Entry 3FZJ (X-ray diffraction, 7.10 A resolution (low resolution: residue-level contacts below are approximate; hydrogen-bond / salt-bridge calls are withheld)); this record covers chains A and D of the 4 polymer chains in the assembly.

# Chain A (and D)
Molecule: LysR type regulator of tsaMBCD
Organism: Comamonas testosteroni
Notes: chain D of this document is another copy of the same molecule, construct and numbering; everything in this record applies to it too
Reference sequence: P94678 (P94678_COMTE); aligned to UniProt positions 1-299 over residues 1-299 (the alignment contains insertions or deletions, so no single offset holds)
Chain sequence (305 residues; numbered 1 to 305; the number before each row is that of its first residue):
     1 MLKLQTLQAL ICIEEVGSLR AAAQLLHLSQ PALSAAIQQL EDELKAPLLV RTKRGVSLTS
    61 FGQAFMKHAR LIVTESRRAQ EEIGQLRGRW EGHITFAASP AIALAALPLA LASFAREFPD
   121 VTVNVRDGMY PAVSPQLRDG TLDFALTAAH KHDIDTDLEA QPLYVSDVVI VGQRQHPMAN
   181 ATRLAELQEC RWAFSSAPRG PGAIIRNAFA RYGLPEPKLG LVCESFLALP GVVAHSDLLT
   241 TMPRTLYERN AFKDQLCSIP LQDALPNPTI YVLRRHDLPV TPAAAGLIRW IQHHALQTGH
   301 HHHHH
Disordered / not traced: 297-305
Differences from the reference sequence: expression tag (300-305)

# How chain A and chain D interact
Residue-residue contacts - 35 pairs, chain A then chain D:
  Leu104(A) - Leu227(D)
  Leu104(A) - Phe252(D)
  Pro108(A) - Gly231(D)
  Pro108(A) - His235(D)
  Leu109(A) - His235(D)
  Ala112(A) - His235(D)
  Val123(A) - Leu221(D)
  Val123(A) - Val222(D)
  Asn124(A) - Val222(D)
  Asn124(A) - Glu224(D)
  Val125(A) - Val222(D)
  Val125(A) - Cys223(D)
  Val125(A) - Glu224(D)
  Arg126(A) - Glu224(D)
  Asp127(A) - Ser225(D)
  Leu221(A) - Val123(D)
  Val222(A) - Val123(D)
  Val222(A) - Asn124(D)
  Val222(A) - Val125(D)
  Cys223(A) - Val125(D)
  Glu224(A) - Asn124(D)
  Glu224(A) - Val125(D)
  Glu224(A) - Arg126(D)
  Ser225(A) - Val125(D)
  Ser225(A) - Asp127(D)
  Leu227(A) - Leu227(D)
  Gly231(A) - Pro108(D)
  Val232(A) - Leu111(D)
  His235(A) - Pro108(D)
  His235(A) - Ala112(D)
  Arg249(A) - Ala251(D)
  Asn250(A) - Ala251(D)
  Ala251(A) - Arg249(D)
  Ala251(A) - Asn250(D)
  Phe252(A) - Leu104(D)
Other interface residues (no listed pair), chain A (29 interface residues in all): Pro100, Ala103, Leu111, Thr122, Leu219, Ala228, Leu246
Other interface residues (no listed pair), chain D (29 interface residues in all): Pro100, Ala103, Leu109, Thr122, Leu219, Phe226, Ala228, Val232

# In short
The chain A/chain D interface involves 29 residues from each chain.
Chain A and chain D are both LysR type regulator of tsaMBCD (Comamonas testosteroni); the structure, TsaR low
resolution crystal structure, tetragonal form, was determined by X-ray diffraction, deposited together with
3FXQ, 3FXR and 3FXU.
